3SQ9 - chains A and B of the 5 polymer chains in the assembly; structure by X-ray diffraction, 3.10 A resolution.

[Chain A (and B)]
Molecule: Neuronal acetylcholine receptor subunit alpha-7, Acetylcholine-binding protein
Organism: Homo sapiens, Lymnaea stagnalis
Notes: chain B of this document is another copy of the same molecule, construct and numbering; everything in this record applies to it too
Amino-acid sequence (204 residues; numbered 1 to 204; the number before each row is that of its first residue):
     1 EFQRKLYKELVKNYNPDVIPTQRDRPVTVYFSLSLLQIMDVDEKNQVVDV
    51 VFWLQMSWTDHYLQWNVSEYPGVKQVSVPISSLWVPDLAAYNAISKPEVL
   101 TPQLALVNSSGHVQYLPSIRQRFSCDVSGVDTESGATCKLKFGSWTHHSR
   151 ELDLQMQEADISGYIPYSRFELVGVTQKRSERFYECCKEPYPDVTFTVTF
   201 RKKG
Not modelled in the structure: 1-2
Cystine bridges: Cys125-Cys138, Cys186-Cys187
Covalently attached groups: N-acetylglucosamine (NAG) linked to Asn66, Asn108
Reported in the primary citation:
  - conformationally variable residues (order/disorder transition, side-chain flip): Trp53, Lys141, Arg182
  - contacts within the chain: Tyr14-Asp60 (hydrogen bond), Thr28-Asp153 (hydrogen bond), Tyr30-Gln155 (hydrophobic contact), Met156-Lys178 (backbone contact), Met156-Arg179 (backbone contact), Arg179-Glu181 (salt bridge), Asp153-Arg179 (salt bridge), Gln155-Arg179 (hydrogen bond), Arg182-Tyr184
  - post-translational modification sites: Asn108
  - binding site for N-acetylglucosamine: Cys186, Cys187

[How chain A and chain B interact]
Residue-residue contacts - 49 pairs, chain A then chain B:
  Asp17(A) with Tyr7(B), hydrogen bond (backbone-side chain); Ser77(B); Pro79(B)
  Val18(A) with Arg4(B); Tyr7(B), hydrophobic
  Ile19(A) with Arg4(B), hydrogen bond (backbone-side chain)
  Thr21(A) with Arg4(B), hydrogen bond
  Arg23(A) with Gln3(B); Pro71(B); Gly72(B)
  Lys44(A) with Arg169(B)
  Asn45(A) with Gln37(B); Met39(B), hydrogen bond (side chain-backbone); Asp40(B), hydrogen bond; Arg169(B)
  Gln46(A) with Tyr167(B)
  Val47(A) with Met39(B), hydrophobic
  Asp87(A) with Pro102(B); Leu104(B)
  Ala89(A) with Pro102(B)
  Tyr91(A) with Trp53(B)
  Ala93(A) with Leu100(B)
  Ile94(A) with Met39(B), hydrophobic; Leu100(B), hydrophobic; Arg120(B), hydrogen bond (backbone-side chain)
  Ser95(A) with Glu98(B); Leu100(B)
  Lys96(A) with Glu98(B), hydrogen bond (backbone-side chain); Val99(B); Leu100(B)
  Arg122(A) with Arg120(B)
  Ser124(A) with Gln37(B), hydrogen bond; Ile165(B); Tyr167(B)
  Cys125(A) with Tyr167(B)
  Asp126(A) with Tyr167(B)
  Trp145(A) with Trp53(B), hydrophobic; Thr101(B); Pro102(B); Leu116(B)
  Thr146(A) with Gln75(B); Ser77(B), hydrogen bond; Leu104(B); Leu106(B)
  His147(A) with Ser77(B)
  His148(A) with Gln75(B)
  Glu151(A) with Gln75(B), hydrogen bond
  Cys186(A) with Gln114(B)
  Tyr191(A) with Leu106(B)
Other interface residues (no listed pair), chain A (30 interface residues in all): Asn15, Leu88, Pro97
Other interface residues (no listed pair), chain B (28 interface residues in all): Ala105, Ser118, Ser168

[Summary]
30 residues of chain A face 28 of chain B across their interface, with 10 hydrogen bonds. Polar pairs include
Asp17(A)-Tyr7(B), Ile19(A)-Arg4(B) and Thr21(A)-Arg4(B). N-acetylglucosamine is covalently linked to Asn66(A)
and Asn108(A). From the paper: a binding site for N-acetylglucosamine at Cys186(A) and Cys187(A); a
modification site at Asn108(A).
Chain A and chain B are both Neuronal acetylcholine receptor subunit alpha-7, Acetylcholine-binding protein
(Homo sapiens, Lymnaea stagnalis); the structure, Crystal Structures of the Ligand Binding Domain of a
Pentameric Alpha7 Nicotinic Receptor Chimera, was determined by X-ray diffraction together with 3SQ6 from the
same study.
